Entry 5K7Z (X-ray diffraction, 2.92 A resolution); this record covers chains A and E of the 4 polymer chains in the assembly.

== Chain A ==
Name: Transcriptional regulator, TetR family
Source organism: Myxococcus xanthus DK 1622
UniProt: Q1D4I5 (Q1D4I5_MYXXD); residue numbers follow UniProt; this construct covers 1-228
Sequence (231 residues; each row starts with the number of its first residue; numbers below 1 keep their minus sign (Gly-2 is residue -2)):
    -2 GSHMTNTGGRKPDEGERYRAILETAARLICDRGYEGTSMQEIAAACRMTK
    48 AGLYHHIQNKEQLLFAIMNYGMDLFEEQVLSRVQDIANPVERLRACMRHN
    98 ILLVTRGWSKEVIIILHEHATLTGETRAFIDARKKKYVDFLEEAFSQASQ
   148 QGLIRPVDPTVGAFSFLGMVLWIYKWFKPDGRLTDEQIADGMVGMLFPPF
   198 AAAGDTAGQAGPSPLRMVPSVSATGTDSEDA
Disordered / not traced: -2 to 12, 198-228
Construct notes: expression tag (-2 to 0)
Residues lining bound ligands:
  - Isovaleryl-coenzyme A (IVC), molecule 1: Met69, Phe72, Asn97, Val109, Ile112, Leu113, His116, Asp128, Lys131, Lys132, Tyr134, Val135, Glu139, Thr157, Phe161, Leu164, Leu168
  - Isovaleryl-coenzyme A (IVC), molecule 2: Trp169, Lys172, Trp173, Phe174, Lys175, Gly178, Arg179, Leu180

== Chain E ==
Molecule: 16-nt DNA strand
Sequence (16 nucleotides; each row starts with the number of its first residue):
     1 CCTACCGATCGGTAGG

== How chain A and chain E interact ==
Pairs across the interface (22; chain A residue first):
  Thr34(A) - DG11(E)  phosphate contact
  Ser35(A) - DC10(E)  hydrogen bond to the phosphate
  Ser35(A) - DG11(E)  hydrogen bond to the phosphate
  Met36(A) - DG11(E)  hydrogen bond to the phosphate
  Met45(A) - DC2(E)  phosphate contact
  Thr46(A) - DC2(E)  hydrogen bond to the phosphate
  Thr46(A) - DT3(E)  phosphate contact
  Lys47(A) - DG11(E)  hydrogen bond to the base
  Lys47(A) - DG12(E)  hydrogen bond to the base
  Ala48(A) - DC2(E)  base contact
  Ala48(A) - DT3(E)  base contact
  Ala48(A) - DT13(E)  base contact
  Ala48(A) - DA14(E)  base contact
  Gly49(A) - DC2(E)  phosphate contact
  Tyr51(A) - DG11(E)  sugar contact
  Tyr51(A) - DG12(E)  hydrogen bond to the phosphate
  Tyr51(A) - DT13(E)  base contact
  His52(A) - DC1(E)  base contact
  His53(A) - DC1(E)  hydrogen bond to the phosphate
  Asn56(A) - DG12(E)  phosphate contact
  Lys57(A) - DG11(E)  salt bridge to the phosphate
  Lys57(A) - DG12(E)  hydrogen bond to the phosphate
Also at the interface, not in a pair above, chain A (14 interface residues in all): Gln37
Also at the interface, not in a pair above, chain E (9 interface residues in all): DA4

== Summary ==
The interface between chain A and chain E involves 14 residues on one side and 9 on the other; the contacts
include 9 hydrogen bonds and 1 salt bridge. Polar contacts include Lys47(A)-DG11(E), Lys47(A)-DG12(E) and
Ser35(A)-DC10(E). Chain A binds Isovaleryl-coenzyme A.
Here chain A is Transcriptional regulator, TetR family (Myxococcus xanthus DK 1622) and chain E is a 16-nt DNA
strand. Entry 5K7Z (Crystal structure of AibR in complex with isovaleryl coenzyme A and operator DNA) was
determined by X-ray diffraction.
